7KB5 - chains B and C of the 6 polymer chains in the assembly; structure by electron microscopy, 3.80 A resolution.

# Chain B
Protein: Protein transport protein SBH1
Source organism: Saccharomyces cerevisiae BY4741
Reference sequence: P52870 (SC6B1_YEAST); residue numbers follow UniProt; this construct covers 1-82
Sequence (82 residues; row label = number of the first residue in the row):
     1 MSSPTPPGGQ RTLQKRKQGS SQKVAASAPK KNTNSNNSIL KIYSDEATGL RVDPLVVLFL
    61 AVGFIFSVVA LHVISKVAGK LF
Not modelled in the structure: 1-50

# Chain C
Protein: Protein transport protein SSS1
Source organism: Saccharomyces cerevisiae BY4741
Reference sequence: P35179 (SC61G_YEAST); numbering as in UniProt (aligned over 1-80)
Sequence (80 residues; each row starts with the number of its first residue):
     1 MARASEKGEE KKQSNNQVEK LVEAPVEFVR EGTQFLAKCK KPDLKEYTKI VKAVGIGFIA
    61 VGIIGYAIKL IHIPIRYVIV
Not modelled in the structure: 1-25

# Interface between chain B and chain C
Contacting residue pairs - 6 pairs, chain B then chain C:
  H72(B) - I79(C)
  H72(B) - V80(C)
  V73(B) - I79(C)
  K76(B) - V78(C)  hydrogen bond (side chain-backbone)
  K76(B) - I79(C)  hydrogen bond (side chain-backbone)
  K76(B) - V80(C)
Interface residues without a listed pair, chain B (4 interface residues in all): V69
Interface residues without a listed pair, chain C (4 interface residues in all): Y77

# In short
Chain B and chain C each contribute 4 residues to their interface; the contacts include 2 hydrogen bonds.
Among the polar pairs are K76(B)-V78(C) and K76(B)-I79(C).
Chain B is Protein transport protein SBH1 and chain C is Protein transport protein SSS1, both from
Saccharomyces cerevisiae BY4741; the structure, Cryo-EM structure of the Sec complex from yeast, Sec63 FN3 and
residues 210-216 mutated, was determined by electron microscopy (same publication as 7KAH, 7KAI, 7KAJ, 7KAK,
7KAL, 7KAM and 8 further entries).
